Entry 3M59 (X-ray diffraction, 1.70 A resolution); this record covers chains A and B.

# Chain A
Molecule: Histone-lysine N-methyltransferase SETD7
Organism: Homo sapiens
Notes: EC 2.1.1.43
Reference sequence: Q8WTS6 (SETD7_HUMAN); numbering as in UniProt (aligned over 110-366)
Chain sequence (261 residues; each row starts with the number of its first residue):
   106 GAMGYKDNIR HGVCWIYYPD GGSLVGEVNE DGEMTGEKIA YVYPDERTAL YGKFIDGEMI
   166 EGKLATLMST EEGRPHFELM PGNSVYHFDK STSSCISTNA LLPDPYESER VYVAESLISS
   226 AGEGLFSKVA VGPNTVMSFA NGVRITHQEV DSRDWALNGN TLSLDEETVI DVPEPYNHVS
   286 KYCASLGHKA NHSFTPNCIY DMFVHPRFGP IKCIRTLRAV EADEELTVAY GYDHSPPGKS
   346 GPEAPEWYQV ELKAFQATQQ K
Disordered / not traced: 106-115, 342-345, 365-366
Differences from the reference sequence: expression tag (106-109); engineered mutation Ala245 (Tyr in Q8WTS6)
Residues lining bound ligands:
  - Co2+ (CO), molecule 1: His283, Val284, Ser285
  - Co2+ (CO), molecule 2: Pro350, Glu351, Trp352
  - S-adenosylhomocysteine (SAH): Ile223, Ser225, Ala226, Gly227, Glu228, Gly264, Asn265, Asn282, His293, Lys294, Ala295, Asn296, His297, Tyr335, Trp352, Glu356
Curated features (UniProtKB/Swiss-Prot):
  - binding site (S-adenosyl-L-methionine): Ala226 to Glu228, Asn296, His297, Glu356
  - site (Histone H3K4 binding): Asp256, Thr266, Lys317, Tyr335
  - mutagenesis: Glu220 (E220A: Increases near-attack conformations), Glu228 (E228A: Increases near-attack conformations), Lys294 (K294A: Significantly reduces the catalytic activity), His297 (H297A/G: Abolishes methyltransferase activity), Lys317 (K317A: Induces a reduction in methyltransferase activity toward TAF10 but an increased methyltransferase activity for H3 and p53/TP53)
Reported in the primary citation:
  - specificity-determining residues: Tyr305
  - mutagenesis - Y245A: decreased catalytic activity on unmodified lysines
  - catalytic residues: Gly264, Tyr305 (proposed by the authors, not directly observed)
  - mutagenesis - Y305F: increased binding to TAF10-K189
  - mutagenesis - Y305F: decreased binding to TAF10-K189me2
  - mutagenesis - Y305F: unchanged catalytic activity on the unmodified peptide

# Chain B
Molecule: TAF10-K189me2 Peptide
Chain sequence (11 residues; numbered 185 to 195; the number before each row is that of its first residue):
   185 XSKSKDRKYT L
Disordered / not traced: 194-195
Modified positions: ACE (acetyl group) at position 185; Lys189 (n-dimethyl-lysine; MLY)

# How chain A and chain B interact
Residue-residue contacts (35):
  His252(A) with Ser186(B); Arg191(B), hydrogen bond
  Val255(A) with Lys187(B)
  Asp256(A) with Ser186(B), hydrogen bond; Lys187(B), hydrogen bond (side chain-backbone); Arg191(B), salt bridge
  Arg258(A) with Lys187(B)
  Trp260(A) with Lys187(B)
  Asn263(A) with Lys187(B)
  Gly264(A) with Lys189(B)
  Asn265(A) with Lys189(B)
  Thr266(A) with Lys187(B), hydrogen bond (side chain-backbone); Ser188(B); Lys189(B), hydrogen bond (backbone-backbone)
  Leu267(A) with Lys189(B); Asp190(B)
  Ser268(A) with Ser188(B); Lys189(B), hydrogen bond (backbone-backbone); Arg191(B)
  Glu271(A) with Arg191(B), salt bridge; Lys192(B)
  Tyr305(A) with Lys189(B); Asp190(B)
  Lys317(A) with Asp190(B), salt bridge
  Tyr335(A) with Lys189(B); Asp190(B), hydrogen bond (backbone-backbone)
  Gly336(A) with Asp190(B); Tyr193(B)
  Tyr337(A) with Ser188(B); Lys189(B)
  Asp338(A) with ACE_185(B); Tyr193(B)
  Pro341(A) with ACE_185(B)
  Glu348(A) with ACE_185(B); Lys187(B), salt bridge
Other interface residues (no listed pair), chain A (23 interface residues in all): Val274, His293, Ala295
From the paper, about this interface:
  - specific contacts: Gly292(A)-Lys189(B) (water-mediated contact), Ala295(A)-Lys189(B) (water-mediated contact), Tyr305(A)-Lys189(B) (hydrogen bond)

# Summary
23 residues of chain A and 9 residues of chain B are in contact; the contacts include 7 hydrogen bonds and 4
salt bridges. Among the polar pairs are Asp256(A)-Arg191(B), Glu271(A)-Arg191(B) and Lys317(A)-Asp190(B). The
paper describes water-mediated contacts between Gly292(A) and Lys189(B) and Ala295(A) and Lys189(B); a
hydrogen bond between Tyr305(A) and Lys189(B). From the paper: catalytic residues Gly264(A) and Tyr305(A);
Y245A of chain A reduces catalytic activity on unmodified lysines.
Chain A is Histone-lysine N-methyltransferase SETD7 (Homo sapiens) and chain B is TAF10-K189me2 Peptide; the
structure, SET7/9 Y245A in complex with TAF10-K189me2 peptide and AdoHcy, was determined by X-ray diffraction
together with 3M53, 3M54, 3M55, 3M56, 3M57, 3M58 and 3M5A from the same study.
